9FBW - chains J and M of the 18 polymer chains in the assembly; structure by electron microscopy, 4.40 A resolution (low resolution: residue-level contacts below are approximate; hydrogen-bond / salt-bridge calls are withheld).

# Chain J
Molecule: 112-nt DNA strand
Organism: synthetic construct
Sequence (112 nucleotides; row label = number of the first residue in the row; numbers below 1 keep their minus sign (DG-36 is residue -36)):
   -36 GGAGTAATCCCCTTGGCGGTTAAAACGCGGGGGACAGCGCGTACGTGCGT
    14 TTAAGCGGTGCTAGAGCTGTCTACGACCAATTGAGCGGCCTCGGCACCGG
    64 GATTCTCCAGGG

# Chain M
Molecule: Helicase SWR1
Organism: Saccharomyces cerevisiae S288C
Reference sequence: Q05471 (SWR1_YEAST); residues 1-1514 here = UniProt positions 1-1514
Amino-acid sequence (1514 residues; row label = number of the first residue in the row):
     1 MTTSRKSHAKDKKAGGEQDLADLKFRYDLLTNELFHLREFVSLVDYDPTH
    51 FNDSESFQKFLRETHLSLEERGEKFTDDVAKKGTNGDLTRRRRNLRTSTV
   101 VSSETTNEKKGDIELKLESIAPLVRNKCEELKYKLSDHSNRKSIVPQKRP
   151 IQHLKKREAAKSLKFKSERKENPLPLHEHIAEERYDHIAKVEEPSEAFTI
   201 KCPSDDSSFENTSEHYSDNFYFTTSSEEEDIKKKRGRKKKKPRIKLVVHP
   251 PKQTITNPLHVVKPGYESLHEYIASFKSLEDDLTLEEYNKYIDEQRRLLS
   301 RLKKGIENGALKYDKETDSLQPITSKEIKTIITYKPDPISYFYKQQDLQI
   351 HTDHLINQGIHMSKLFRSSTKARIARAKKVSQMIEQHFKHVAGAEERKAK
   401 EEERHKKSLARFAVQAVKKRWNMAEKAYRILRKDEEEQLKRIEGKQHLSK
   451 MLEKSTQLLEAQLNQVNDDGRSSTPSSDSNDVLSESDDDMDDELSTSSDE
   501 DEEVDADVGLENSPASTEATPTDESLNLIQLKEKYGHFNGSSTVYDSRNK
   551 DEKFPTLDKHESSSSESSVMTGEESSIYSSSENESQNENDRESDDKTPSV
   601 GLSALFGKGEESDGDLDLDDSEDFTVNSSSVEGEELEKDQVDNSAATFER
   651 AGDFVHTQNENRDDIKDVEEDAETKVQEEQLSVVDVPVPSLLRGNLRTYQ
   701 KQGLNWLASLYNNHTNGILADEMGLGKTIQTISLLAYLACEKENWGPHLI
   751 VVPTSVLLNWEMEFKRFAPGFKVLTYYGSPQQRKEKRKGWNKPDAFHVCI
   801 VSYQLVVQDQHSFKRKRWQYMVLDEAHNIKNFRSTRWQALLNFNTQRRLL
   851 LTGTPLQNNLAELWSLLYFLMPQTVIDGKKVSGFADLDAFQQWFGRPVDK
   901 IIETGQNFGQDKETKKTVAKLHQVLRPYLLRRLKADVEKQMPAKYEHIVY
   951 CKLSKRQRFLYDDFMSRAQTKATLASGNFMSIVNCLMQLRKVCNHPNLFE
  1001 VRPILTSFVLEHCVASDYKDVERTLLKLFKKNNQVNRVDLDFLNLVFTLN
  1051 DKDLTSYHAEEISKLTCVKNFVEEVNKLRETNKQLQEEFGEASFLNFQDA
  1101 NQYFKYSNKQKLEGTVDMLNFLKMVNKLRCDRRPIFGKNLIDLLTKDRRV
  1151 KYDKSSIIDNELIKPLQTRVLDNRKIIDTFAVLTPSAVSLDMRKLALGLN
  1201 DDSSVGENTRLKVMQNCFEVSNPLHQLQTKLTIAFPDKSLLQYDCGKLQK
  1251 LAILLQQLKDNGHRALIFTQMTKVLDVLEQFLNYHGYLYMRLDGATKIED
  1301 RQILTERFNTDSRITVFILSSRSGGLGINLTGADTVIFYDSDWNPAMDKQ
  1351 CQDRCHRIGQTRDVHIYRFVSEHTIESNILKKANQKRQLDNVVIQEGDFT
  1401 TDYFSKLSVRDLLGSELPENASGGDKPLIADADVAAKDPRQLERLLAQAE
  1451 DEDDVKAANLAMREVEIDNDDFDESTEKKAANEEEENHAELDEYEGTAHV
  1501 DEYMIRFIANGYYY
Unresolved in the structure: 1-681, 690-695, 886-912, 1388-1514
Curated features (UniProtKB/Swiss-Prot):
  - motif: Asp824 to His827 (DEAH box)
  - binding site (ATP): Asp721 to Thr728
Residues lining bound ligands:
  - ADP (adenosine-5'-diphosphate): Arg697, Gln700, Met723, Gly724, Leu725, Gly726, Lys727, Thr728, Ile729, Val756, Asn759, Glu763, Asp824, Leu1326, Gly1327, Ile1328, Asn1329, Arg1354, Arg1357
  - beryllium trifluoride (BEF): Met723, Lys727, Asp824, Glu825, Gly853, Leu1326, Arg1354

# How chain J and chain M interact
Residue-residue contacts (63):
  DA-30(J) - Lys971(M)
  DA-30(J) - Ala972(M)
  DA-30(J) - Leu974(M)
  DA-30(J) - Ala975(M)
  DA-30(J) - Ser976(M)
  DA-30(J) - Gly977(M)
  DA-30(J) - Asn978(M)
  DA-30(J) - Ser981(M)
  DT-29(J) - Leu974(M)
  DT-29(J) - Ala975(M)
  DT-29(J) - Ser976(M)
  DT-29(J) - Gly977(M)
  DT-29(J) - Asn978(M)
  DT-29(J) - Ser981(M)
  DT-29(J) - Ile982(M)
  DC-28(J) - Asn978(M)
  DC-28(J) - Phe979(M)
  DC-28(J) - Met980(M)
  DC-28(J) - Ser981(M)
  DC-27(J) - Met980(M)
  DC-27(J) - Asn984(M)
  DG-21(J) - Gly1294(M)
  DC-20(J) - Asp1293(M)
  DC-20(J) - Gly1294(M)
  DC-20(J) - Ala1295(M)
  DC-20(J) - Thr1296(M)
  DC-20(J) - Arg1301(M)
  DG-19(J) - Asp1293(M)
  DG-19(J) - Thr1296(M)
  DG-19(J) - Lys1297(M)
  DG-19(J) - Asp1300(M)
  DG-19(J) - Arg1301(M)
  DG-18(J) - Thr754(M)
  DG-18(J) - Ser755(M)
  DG-18(J) - Leu757(M)
  DG-18(J) - Leu758(M)
  DG-18(J) - Gln804(M)
  DG-18(J) - Arg1301(M)
  DG-18(J) - Thr1305(M)
  DT-17(J) - Leu757(M)
  DT-17(J) - Leu758(M)
  DT-17(J) - Tyr777(M)
  DT-17(J) - Ile1298(M)
  DT-17(J) - Arg1301(M)
  DT-16(J) - Thr775(M)
  DT-16(J) - Tyr777(M)
  DT-16(J) - Gln782(M)
  DA-15(J) - Thr775(M)
  DA-15(J) - Gln782(M)
  DA-15(J) - Arg783(M)
  DA-15(J) - Glu785(M)
  DA-15(J) - Lys786(M)
  DA-14(J) - Gln781(M)
  DA-14(J) - Gln782(M)
  DA-14(J) - Glu785(M)
  DA59(J) - Asn791(M)
  DA59(J) - Lys792(M)
  DC60(J) - Gly789(M)
  DC60(J) - Asn791(M)
  DC60(J) - Lys792(M)
  DC60(J) - Pro793(M)
  DC61(J) - Gly789(M)
  DC61(J) - Pro793(M)
Also at the interface, not in a pair above, chain J (16 interface residues in all): DA-31
Also at the interface, not in a pair above, chain M (44 interface residues in all): Glu761, Lys788, Trp790, Arg1291, Leu1292, Gly1327, Ile1328

# Summary
16 residues of chain J face 44 of chain M across their interface. Ligands of chain M: ADP and beryllium
trifluoride. From UniProt: 8 ATP-binding residues on chain M.
Here chain J is a 112-nt DNA strand (synthetic construct) and chain M is Helicase SWR1 (Saccharomyces
cerevisiae S288C). Entry 9FBW (SWR1 lacking Swc5 subunit in complex with hexasome) was determined by electron
microscopy, deposited together with 8QYV and 8QZ0.
